Entry 4WXY (X-ray diffraction, 2.70 A resolution); this record covers chains C and D of the 12 polymer chains in the assembly.

== Chain C ==
Molecule: Pyridoxal biosynthesis lyase PdxS
From: Geobacillus kaustophilus
Notes: EC 4.-.-.-
UniProt: Q5L3Y2 (PDXS_GEOKA); residues 1-294 here = UniProt positions 1-294
Chain sequence (304 residues; row label = number of the first residue in the row; numbers below 1 keep their minus sign (Glu-9 is residue -9)):
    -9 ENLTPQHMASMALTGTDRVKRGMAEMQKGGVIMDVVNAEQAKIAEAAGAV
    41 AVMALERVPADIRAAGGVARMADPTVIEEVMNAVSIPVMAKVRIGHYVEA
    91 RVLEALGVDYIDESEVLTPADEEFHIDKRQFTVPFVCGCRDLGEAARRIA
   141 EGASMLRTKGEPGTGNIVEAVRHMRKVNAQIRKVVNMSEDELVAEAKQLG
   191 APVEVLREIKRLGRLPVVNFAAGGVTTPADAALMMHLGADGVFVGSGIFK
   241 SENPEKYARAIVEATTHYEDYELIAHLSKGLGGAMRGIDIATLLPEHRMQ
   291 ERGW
Unresolved in the structure: -9 to 0, 291-294
Modified positions: Lys81 ((2S)-2-azanyl-6-[[(3R,4R)-3,4-bis(oxidanyl)-2-oxidanylidene-5-phosphonooxy-pentyl]amino]hexanoic acid; L5P)
Sequence notes: expression tag (-9 to 0); conflict Thr216 (Ala in Q5L3Y2)
Curated features (UniProtKB/Swiss-Prot):
  - binding site (D-ribose 5-phosphate): Asp24, Gly153, Gly214, Gly235, Ser236
  - binding site (D-glyceraldehyde 3-phosphate): Arg165

== Chain D ==
Molecule: Glutamine amidotransferase subunit PdxT
From: Geobacillus kaustophilus
Notes: EC 2.6.-.-
UniProt: Q5L3Y1 (PDXT_GEOKA); residues 1-196 here = UniProt positions 1-196
Chain sequence (228 residues; numbered -31 to 196; the number before each row is that of its first residue; numbers below 1 keep their minus sign (Met-31 is residue -31)):
   -31 MGSSHHHHHHSSGLVPRGSGTENLYFQGHMASMKIGVLGLQGAVREHVRA
    19 IEACGAEAVIVKKSEQLEGLDGLVLPGGESTTMRRLIDRYGLMEPLKQFA
    69 AAGKPMFGTCAGLILLAKRIVGYDEPHLGLMDITVERNSFGRQRESFEAE
   119 LSIKGVGDGFVGVFIRAPHIVEAGDGVDVLATYNDRIVAARQGQFLGCSF
   169 NPELTDDHRLMQYFLNMVKEAKMASSLK
Unresolved in the structure: -31 to 0, 193-196
Modified positions: Cys78 (2-amino-4-(amino-3-oxo-propylsulfanylcarbonyl)-butyric acid; CYG)
Sequence notes: initiating methionine (-31); expression tag (-30 to 0); conflict Ser32 (Pro in Q5L3Y1); engineered mutation Asn169 (His in Q5L3Y1)
Curated features (UniProtKB/Swiss-Prot):
  - active site: Glu171 (Charge relay system)
  - binding site (L-glutamine): Gly46 to Ser48, Arg105, Ile133, Arg134

== Interface between chain C and chain D ==
Residue-residue contacts (78; chain C residue first):
  Ala2(C) - Glu116(D)
  Ala2(C) - Tyr151(D)
  Leu3(C) - Phe115(D)
  Leu3(C) - Glu116(D)  hydrogen bond (backbone-backbone)
  Thr4(C) - Ser114(D)
  Thr4(C) - Phe115(D)
  Thr6(C) - Glu116(D)  hydrogen bond
  Arg8(C) - Glu116(D)  salt bridge
  Arg8(C) - Val129(D)
  Arg8(C) - Val131(D)
  Arg8(C) - Leu172(D)
  Val9(C) - Gln111(D)  hydrogen bond (backbone-side chain)
  Val9(C) - Ser114(D)
  Val9(C) - Phe115(D)
  Val9(C) - Ile133(D)
  Gly12(C) - Leu172(D)
  Met13(C) - Gln111(D)
  Met13(C) - Ile133(D)  hydrophobic
  Met13(C) - Arg134(D)
  Glu15(C) - Ala11(D)
  Glu15(C) - Arg13(D)  salt bridge
  Glu15(C) - Glu14(D)
  Met16(C) - Gln9(D)  hydrogen bond (backbone-side chain)
  Met16(C) - Ala11(D)  hydrophobic
  Met16(C) - Gly45(D)
  Met16(C) - Gly46(D)
  Met16(C) - Cys78(D)
  Met16(C) - Asn169(D)
  Met16(C) - Glu171(D)
  Met16(C) - Leu172(D)  hydrophobic
  Gln17(C) - Gln9(D)  hydrogen bond (backbone-side chain)
  Gln17(C) - Glu47(D)
  Lys18(C) - Gln9(D)  hydrogen bond (backbone-side chain)
  Lys18(C) - Gly10(D)  hydrogen bond (backbone-backbone)
  Lys18(C) - Arg13(D)
  Lys18(C) - Glu14(D)  salt bridge
  Glu35(C) - Thr49(D)
  Ala36(C) - Arg53(D)
  Ala37(C) - Arg53(D)
  Gly38(C) - Thr50(D)  hydrogen bond (backbone-side chain)
  Ala39(C) - Thr50(D)  hydrogen bond (backbone-side chain)
  Val40(C) - Gln9(D)
  Val40(C) - Glu47(D)
  Val40(C) - Thr50(D)
  Met71(C) - Arg110(D)
  Ser75(C) - Thr49(D)
  Ser75(C) - Arg105(D)  hydrogen bond
  Ser75(C) - Asn106(D)  hydrogen bond (backbone-side chain)
  Ser75(C) - Arg134(D)
  Ile76(C) - Glu47(D)
  Ile76(C) - Thr49(D)
  Ile76(C) - Arg134(D)
  Pro77(C) - Glu47(D)
  Pro77(C) - Arg134(D)
  Val78(C) - Arg110(D)
  Glu94(C) - Arg112(D)  hydrogen bond (backbone-side chain)
  Ala95(C) - Arg112(D)  hydrogen bond (backbone-side chain)
  Gly97(C) - Arg110(D)  hydrogen bond (backbone-side chain)
  Gly97(C) - Arg112(D)
  Asp99(C) - Arg110(D)  salt bridge
  Asp99(C) - Gln111(D)  hydrogen bond (side chain-backbone)
  Asp99(C) - Arg134(D)  salt bridge
  Thr122(C) - Arg112(D)
  Pro124(C) - Gln111(D)
  Arg204(C) - Arg17(D)
  Asp230(C) - Arg13(D)  salt bridge
  Arg249(C) - Arg53(D)
  Arg249(C) - Arg57(D)
  Glu253(C) - Arg57(D)  salt bridge
  Glu253(C) - Tyr58(D)  hydrogen bond
  Thr256(C) - Leu8(D)  hydrogen bond (side chain-backbone)
  Thr256(C) - Lys30(D)  hydrogen bond (backbone-side chain)
  Thr256(C) - Leu54(D)
  His257(C) - Lys30(D)
  His257(C) - Lys31(D)
  His257(C) - Tyr58(D)
  Asp260(C) - Lys31(D)  salt bridge
  Leu263(C) - Tyr58(D)  hydrophobic
Also at the interface, not in a pair above, chain C (45 interface residues in all): Met1, Gly5, Lys10, Gly19, Gly20, Val252, Tyr258, Leu267
Also at the interface, not in a pair above, chain D (37 interface residues in all): Glu113, Thr173

== In short ==
45 residues of chain C face 37 of chain D across their interface; the contacts include 18 hydrogen bonds and 8
salt bridges. Among the polar pairs are Arg8(C)-Glu116(D), Glu15(C)-Arg13(D) and Lys18(C)-Glu14(D).
Chain C is Pyridoxal biosynthesis lyase PdxS and chain D is Glutamine amidotransferase subunit PdxT, both from
Geobacillus kaustophilus; the structure, PLPS (inactive glutaminase mutant) co-crystallized with glutamine and
R5P, was determined by X-ray diffraction together with 4WXZ from the same study.
